7TKA - chains A and E of the 27 polymer chains in the assembly; structure by electron microscopy, 7.10 A resolution (low resolution: residue-level contacts below are approximate; hydrogen-bond / salt-bridge calls are withheld).

== Chain A ==
Name: ATP synthase subunit alpha
From: Saccharomyces cerevisiae
Reference sequence: P07251 (ATPA_YEAST); residues 1-510 here correspond to UniProt positions 36-545 (UniProt number = residue number + 35)
Sequence (510 residues; numbered 1 to 510; the number before each row is that of its first residue):
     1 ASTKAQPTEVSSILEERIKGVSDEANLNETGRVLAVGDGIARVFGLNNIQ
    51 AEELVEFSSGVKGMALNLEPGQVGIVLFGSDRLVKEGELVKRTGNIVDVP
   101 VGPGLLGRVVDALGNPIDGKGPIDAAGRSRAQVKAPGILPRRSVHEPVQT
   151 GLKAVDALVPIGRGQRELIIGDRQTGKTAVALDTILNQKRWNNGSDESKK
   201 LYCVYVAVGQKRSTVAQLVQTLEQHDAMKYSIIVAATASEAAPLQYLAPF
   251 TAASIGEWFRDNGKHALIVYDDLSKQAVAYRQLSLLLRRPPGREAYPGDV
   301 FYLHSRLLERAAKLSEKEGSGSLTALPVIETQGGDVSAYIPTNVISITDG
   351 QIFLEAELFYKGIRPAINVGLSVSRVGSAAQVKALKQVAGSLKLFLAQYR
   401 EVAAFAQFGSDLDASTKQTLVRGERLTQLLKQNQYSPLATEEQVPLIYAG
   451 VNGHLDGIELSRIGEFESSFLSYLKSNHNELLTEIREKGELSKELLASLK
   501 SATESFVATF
Disordered / not traced: 1-8, 408-409, 510
UniProt features mapped onto this chain:
  - binding site (ATP): G171 to T178
  - site: S372 (Required for activity)
  - modified residue (Phosphoserine): S22, S143

== Chain E ==
Name: ATP synthase subunit beta
From: Saccharomyces cerevisiae
Notes: EC 7.1.2.2
Reference sequence: P00830 (ATPB_YEAST); residues 1-478 here correspond to UniProt positions 34-511 (UniProt number = residue number + 33)
Sequence (478 residues; each row starts with the number of its first residue):
     1 ASAAQSTPITGKVTAVIGAIVDVHFEQSELPAILNALEIKTPQGKLVLEV
    51 AQHLGENTVRTIAMDGTEGLVRGEKVLDTGGPISVPVGRETLGRIINVIG
   101 EPIDERGPIKSKLRKPIHADPPSFAEQSTSAEILETGIKVVDLLAPYARG
   151 GKIGLFGGAGVGKTVFIQELINNIAKAHGGFSVFTGVGERTREGNDLYRE
   201 MKETGVINLEGESKVALVFGQMNEPPGARARVALTGLTIAEYFRDEEGQD
   251 VLLFIDNIFRFTQAGSEVSALLGRIPSAVGYQPTLATDMGLLQERITTTK
   301 KGSVTSVQAVYVPADDLTDPAPATTFAHLDATTVLSRGISELGIYPAVDP
   351 LDSKSRLLDAAVVGQEHYDVASKVQETLQTYKSLQDIIAILGMDELSEQD
   401 KLTVERARKIQRFLSQPFAVAEVFTGIPGKLVRLKDTVASFKAVLEGKYD
   451 NIPEHAFYMVGGIEDVVAKAEKLAAEAN
Disordered / not traced: 1-7, 476-478
UniProt features mapped onto this chain:
  - binding site (ATP): G157 to T164
  - modified residue: T79 (Phosphothreonine), T204 (Phosphothreonine), S340 (Phosphoserine)

== Chain A / chain E interface ==
Contacting residue pairs (13):
  I49(A) with L70(E); V71(E); R72(E)
  Q50(A) with G69(E); L70(E)
  A51(A) with E68(E); G69(E); L70(E)
  L66(A) with V16(E); G18(E)
  L68(A) with A15(E); V16(E)
  I138(A) with N195(E)
Also at the interface, not in a pair above, chain A (8 interface residues in all): N47, N67
Also at the interface, not in a pair above, chain E (10 interface residues in all): I17

== Summary ==
Chain A and chain E form an interface of 8 and 10 residues respectively. Curated annotation (UniProt) lists 8
ATP-binding residues on chain A; 8 ATP-binding residues on chain E.
Chain A is ATP synthase subunit alpha and chain E is ATP synthase subunit beta, both from Saccharomyces
cerevisiae; the structure, Yeast ATP synthase State 1catalytic(e) with 10 mM ATP backbone model, was
determined by electron microscopy, deposited together with 7TJS, 7TJT, 7TJU, 7TJV, 7TJW, 7TJX and 30 further
entries.
